Entry 2XML (X-ray diffraction, 2.55 A resolution); this record covers chain A.

# Chain A
Protein: Lysine-specific demethylase 4C
Source organism: Homo sapiens
Notes: EC 1.14.11.-; fragment: jumonji domain, residues 1-347
Reference sequence: Q9H3R0 (KDM4C_HUMAN); residue numbers follow UniProt; this construct covers 1-347
Chain sequence (348 residues; row label = number of the first residue in the row; numbering starts at 0):
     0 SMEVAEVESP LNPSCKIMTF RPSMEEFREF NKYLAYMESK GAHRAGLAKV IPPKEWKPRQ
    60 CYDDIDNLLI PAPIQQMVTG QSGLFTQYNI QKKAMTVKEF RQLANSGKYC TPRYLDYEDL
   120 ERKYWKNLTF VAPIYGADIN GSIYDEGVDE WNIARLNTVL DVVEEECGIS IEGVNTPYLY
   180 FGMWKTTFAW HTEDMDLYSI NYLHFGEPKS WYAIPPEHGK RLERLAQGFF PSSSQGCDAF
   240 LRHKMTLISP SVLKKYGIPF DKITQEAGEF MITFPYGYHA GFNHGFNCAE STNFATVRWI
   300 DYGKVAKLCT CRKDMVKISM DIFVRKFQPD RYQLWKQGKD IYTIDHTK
Unresolved in the structure: 0-9
Construct notes: expression tag (0)
Ion coordination: Ni2+: His190, Glu192, His278 (together with N-oxalylglycine); Zn2+: Cys236, His242, Cys308, Cys310
Small-molecule neighbours: N-oxalylglycine (OGA): Tyr134, Tyr179, Phe187, His190, Glu192, Ser198, Asn200, Lys208, Trp210, Thr272, His278, Ser290
From the paper describing this entry:
  - binding site for N-oxalylglycine: Ser290
  - specificity-determining residues: Ile73 (by similarity / conservation)

# Overview
Chain A binds N-oxalylglycine. His190, Glu192 and His278 form the Ni2+ site. The Zn2+ site is built by Cys236,
His242, Cys308 and Cys310. The paper reports a binding site for N-oxalylglycine at Ser290; the specificity
determinant Ile73.
Chain A is Lysine-specific demethylase 4C (Homo sapiens); the structure, Crystal structure of human JMJD2C
catalytic domain, was determined by X-ray diffraction (same publication as 2W2I).
